Entry 2H8R (X-ray diffraction, 3.20 A resolution); this record covers chains E and A of the 4 polymer chains in the assembly.

== Chain E ==
Molecule: 20-nt DNA strand
Sequence (20 nucleotides; row label = number of the first residue in the row):
     1 CTTGGTTAATAATTCACCAG

== Chain A ==
Name: Hepatocyte nuclear factor 1-beta
Source organism: Homo sapiens
Notes: fragment: DNA Binding Domain (residues 91-310)
UniProt: P35680 (HNF1B_HUMAN); residue numbers follow UniProt; this construct covers 91-310
Sequence (221 residues; row label = number of the first residue in the row):
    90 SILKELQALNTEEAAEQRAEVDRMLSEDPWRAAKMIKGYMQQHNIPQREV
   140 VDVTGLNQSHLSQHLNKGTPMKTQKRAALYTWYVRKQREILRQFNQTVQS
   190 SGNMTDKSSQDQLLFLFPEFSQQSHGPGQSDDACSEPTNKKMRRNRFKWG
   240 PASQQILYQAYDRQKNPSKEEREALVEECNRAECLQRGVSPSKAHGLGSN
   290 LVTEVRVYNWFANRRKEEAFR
Unresolved in the structure: 188-230, 309-310
Construct notes: cloning artifact (90)
Swiss-Prot annotation at these positions:
  - DNA-binding region: Met231 (Homeobox)
  - natural variant: Val110 (V110G: In RCAD), Arg112 (R112P: In RCAD), Gln136 (Q136E: In RCAD), Ser148 (S148L: In RCAD; S148W: In RCAD), Ser151 (S151P: In RCAD), His153 (H153N: In RCAD), Lys156 (K156E: In RCAD), Lys164 (K164Q: In RCAD), Arg165 (R165H: In RCAD), Arg235 (R235Q: In RCAD), Ala241 (A241T: In RCAD), Glu260 (E260D: In RCAD), 3 further natural variant entries in UniProt
  - mutagenesis: Gln253 (Q253P: No impact on interaction with PCBD1. Reduced PCBD1 recruitment to the nucleus. Reduced coactivation by PCBD1)

== Chain E / chain A interface ==
Contacting residue pairs - 27 pairs, chain E then chain A:
  DT2(E) - Asn255(A)  phosphate contact
  DT2(E) - Ser257(A)  hydrogen bond to the phosphate
  DT2(E) - Arg261(A)  salt bridge to the phosphate
  DT2(E) - Tyr297(A)  phosphate contact
  DT3(E) - Asn255(A)  hydrogen bond to the phosphate
  DT3(E) - Tyr297(A)  base contact
  DT3(E) - Ala301(A)  phosphate contact
  DT3(E) - Arg304(A)  salt bridge to the phosphate
  DG5(E) - Lys305(A)  hydrogen bond to the base
  DT6(E) - Lys305(A)  base contact
  DA8(E) - Arg235(A)  base contact
  DA9(E) - Arg235(A)  base contact
  DT10(E) - Arg137(A)  salt bridge to the phosphate
  DT10(E) - Arg235(A)  sugar contact
  DA11(E) - Pro135(A)  phosphate contact
  DA11(E) - Gln136(A)  hydrogen bond to the phosphate
  DA11(E) - Arg137(A)  hydrogen bond to the phosphate
  DA11(E) - Gln147(A)  sugar contact
  DA12(E) - Gln136(A)  hydrogen bond to the phosphate
  DA12(E) - Gln147(A)  hydrogen bond to the base
  DA12(E) - Ser151(A)  hydrogen bond to the phosphate
  DA12(E) - Asn155(A)  hydrogen bond to the phosphate
  DT13(E) - Gln147(A)  base contact
  DT13(E) - Ser148(A)  base contact
  DT13(E) - Ser151(A)  base contact
  DT13(E) - Gln152(A)  base contact
  DT13(E) - Lys156(A)  salt bridge to the phosphate
Interface residues without a listed pair, chain E (13 interface residues in all): DC1, DG4, DT14
Interface residues without a listed pair, chain A (18 interface residues in all): Arg232

== Summary ==
13 residues of chain E and 18 residues of chain A are in contact, with 9 hydrogen bonds and 4 salt bridges.
Polar pairs include DG5(E)-Lys305(A), DA12(E)-Gln147(A) and DT2(E)-Ser257(A). From UniProt: a DNA-binding
region and one mutagenesis site on chain A.
Here chain E is a 20-nt DNA strand and chain A is Hepatocyte nuclear factor 1-beta (Homo sapiens). Entry 2H8R
(Hepatocyte Nuclear Factor 1b bound to DNA: MODY5 Gene Product) was determined by X-ray diffraction.
